Entry 4N64 (X-ray diffraction, 2.70 A resolution); this record covers chains A and B.

# Chain A
Protein: Hemagglutinin HA1
Organism: Influenza A virus
UniProt: R4NN21 (R4NN21_9INFA); the construct lacks a stretch of the UniProt sequence and is renumbered around it, so the offset changes along the chain: 11-141 = UniProt 19-149; 143-158 = UniProt 150-165; 159-263 = UniProt 168-272; 265-276 = UniProt 273-284; 1 more segments
Sequence (321 residues; row label = number of the first residue in the row; note: 2 numbers in that range are skipped by the numbering (no residue carries them; nothing is unmodelled there); a row labelled like 158A-158B holds insertion residues (158A, then the next letters in order)):
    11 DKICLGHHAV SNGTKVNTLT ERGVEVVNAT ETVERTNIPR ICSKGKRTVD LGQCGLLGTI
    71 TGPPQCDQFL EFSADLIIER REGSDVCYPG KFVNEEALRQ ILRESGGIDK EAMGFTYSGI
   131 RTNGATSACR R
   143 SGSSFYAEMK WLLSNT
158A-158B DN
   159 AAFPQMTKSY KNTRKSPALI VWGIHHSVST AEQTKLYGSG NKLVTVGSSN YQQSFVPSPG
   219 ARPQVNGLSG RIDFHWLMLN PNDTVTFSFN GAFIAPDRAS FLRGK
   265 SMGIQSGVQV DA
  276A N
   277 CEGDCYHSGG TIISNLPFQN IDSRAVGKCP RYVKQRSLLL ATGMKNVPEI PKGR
Disordered / not traced: 328-330
Cystine bridges: Cys-52/Cys-277, Cys-64/Cys-76, Cys-97/Cys-139, Cys-281/Cys-305
Covalently attached groups: N-acetylglucosamine (NAG) linked to Asn-38, Asn-240
What the authors report for this chain:
  - mutagenesis - L226I, L226Q: increased binding to alpha2-3 SLNLN
  - mutagenesis - L226I, L226Q: abolished binding to alpha2-6 SLNLN

# Chain B
Protein: Hemagglutinin HA2
Organism: Influenza A virus
UniProt: R4NN21 (R4NN21_9INFA); residues 1-176 here correspond to UniProt positions 340-515 (UniProt number = residue number + 339)
Sequence (183 residues; row label = number of the first residue in the row):
     1 GLFGAIAGFI ENGWEGLIDG WYGFRHQNAQ GEGTAADYKS TQSAIDQITG KLNRLIEKTN
    61 QQFELIDNEF NEVEKQIGNV INWTRDSITE VWSYNAELLV AMENQHTIDL ADSEMDKLYE
   121 RVKRQLRENA EEDGTGCFEI FHKCDDDCMA SIRNNTYDHS KYREEAMQNR IQIDPVSGRL
   181 VPR
Disordered / not traced: 1-3, 173-183
Cystine bridges: Cys-144/Cys-148
Covalently attached groups: N-acetylglucosamine (NAG) linked to Asn-82
Sequence notes: expression tag (177-183)

# Interface between chain A and chain B
Contacting residue pairs (138):
  Asp-11(A) with Gln-27(B); Asn-28(B); Glu-139(B); Ile-140(B), hydrogen bond (backbone-backbone); His-142(B); Lys-143(B); Cys-144(B), hydrogen bond (side chain-backbone)
  Lys-12(A) with Ile-6(B); His-26(B); Gln-27(B), hydrogen bond (backbone-backbone); Asp-133(B), salt bridge; Cys-137(B); Phe-138(B); Met-149(B)
  Ile-13(A) with Phe-24(B), hydrophobic; Arg-25(B); Cys-137(B); Phe-138(B), hydrogen bond (backbone-backbone); Ile-140(B), hydrophobic
  Cys-14(A) with Ile-6(B), hydrophobic; Gly-8(B); Trp-14(B); Gly-23(B); Phe-24(B); Arg-25(B), hydrogen bond (backbone-backbone); Gly-136(B); Cys-137(B), disulfide
  Leu-15(A) with Gly-8(B); Phe-9(B), hydrogen bond (backbone-backbone); Trp-14(B); Gly-23(B); Phe-24(B), hydrophobic; Leu-118(B), hydrophobic; Val-122(B), hydrophobic; Gly-136(B), hydrogen bond (backbone-backbone); Phe-138(B), hydrophobic
  Gly-16(A) with Trp-14(B); Tyr-22(B); Gly-23(B), hydrogen bond (backbone-backbone); Met-115(B)
  His-17(A) with Phe-9(B); Asn-12(B); Gly-13(B); Trp-14(B), hydrogen bond (backbone-backbone); Leu-17(B); Trp-21(B); Tyr-22(B); Met-115(B)
  His-18(A) with Trp-14(B); Leu-17(B); Gly-20(B), hydrogen bond (side chain-backbone); Trp-21(B), hydrogen bond (backbone-backbone)
  Ala-19(A) with Trp-14(B), hydrogen bond (backbone-backbone); Glu-15(B)
  Val-26(A) with Asn-104(B)
  Asn-27(A) with Ala-101(B); Asn-104(B), hydrogen bond (backbone-side chain)
  Thr-28(A) with Ala-101(B); Gln-105(B), hydrogen bond
  Leu-29(A) with Ala-101(B); Met-102(B), hydrophobic; Gln-105(B), hydrogen bond (backbone-side chain)
  Thr-30(A) with Gln-105(B)
  Thr-42(A) with Val-100(B)
  Glu-89(A) with Phe-70(B)
  Arg-90(A) with Phe-70(B)
  Arg-91(A) with Phe-70(B)
  Glu-106(A) with Asp-67(B); Asn-68(B), hydrogen bond; Val-73(B)
  Gln-110(A) with Ile-66(B)
  Arg-113(A) with Asn-68(B)
  Lys-263(A) with Gln-62(B), hydrogen bond
  Met-266(A) with Gln-62(B); Phe-63(B); Glu-64(B)
  Gln-269(A) with Leu-65(B); Asn-68(B), hydrogen bond; Glu-69(B), hydrogen bond (side chain-backbone); Phe-70(B)
  Ser-284(A) with Glu-69(B), hydrogen bond
  Ser-290(A) with Lys-58(B), hydrogen bond (backbone-side chain)
  Asn-291(A) with Leu-55(B); Ile-56(B); Lys-58(B), hydrogen bond
  Pro-293(A) with Leu-55(B)
  Phe-294(A) with Ala-96(B), hydrophobic
  Ser-299(A) with Arg-85(B)
  Arg-300(A) with Leu-65(B); Asp-67(B), salt bridge; Glu-69(B), salt bridge; Arg-85(B)
  Val-302(A) with Phe-63(B); Glu-64(B); Leu-65(B), hydrophobic
  Gly-303(A) with Gln-61(B); Gln-62(B); Phe-63(B), hydrogen bond (backbone-backbone)
  Lys-304(A) with Asn-60(B)
  Cys-305(A) with Thr-59(B)
  Arg-307(A) with Trp-92(B)
  Tyr-308(A) with Thr-89(B); Trp-92(B)
  Val-309(A) with Trp-92(B); Ser-93(B); Ala-96(B), hydrophobic
  Lys-310(A) with Glu-90(B), salt bridge; Ser-93(B), hydrogen bond (backbone-side chain)
  Gln-311(A) with Ser-93(B), hydrogen bond (side chain-backbone); Glu-97(B), hydrogen bond
  Leu-314(A) with Ala-96(B), hydrophobic; Glu-97(B); Val-100(B), hydrophobic
  Leu-315(A) with Val-100(B); Asn-104(B), hydrogen bond (backbone-side chain)
  Leu-316(A) with Leu-52(B), hydrophobic; Leu-55(B), hydrophobic; Glu-103(B); Asn-104(B)
  Ala-317(A) with Asn-104(B), hydrogen bond (backbone-side chain); Thr-107(B)
  Thr-318(A) with Trp-21(B); Ile-48(B)
  Gly-319(A) with Thr-107(B)
  Met-320(A) with Trp-21(B); Tyr-22(B), hydrophobic; Ala-111(B), hydrophobic
  Val-323(A) with Asn-12(B); Gly-13(B), hydrogen bond (backbone-backbone)
  Pro-324(A) with Asn-12(B); Gly-13(B)
  Glu-325(A) with Asn-12(B); Gly-13(B); Trp-14(B); Glu-15(B), hydrogen bond (side chain-backbone); Arg-25(B), salt bridge
  Ile-326(A) with Glu-11(B); Asn-12(B)
Also at the interface, not in a pair above, chain A (60 interface residues in all): Val-20, Ser-21, Arg-32, Val-34, Val-36, Arg-109, Gly-267, Ser-270, Lys-321
Also at the interface, not in a pair above, chain B (74 interface residues in all): Ala-7, Gly-16, Ala-29, Asn-71, Leu-98, Leu-99, Ile-108, Tyr-119, Leu-126, Ile-152
Inter-chain disulfides: Cys-14(A)/Cys-137(B)

# In short
60 residues of chain A face 74 of chain B across their interface; the contacts include 1 disulfide bond, 30
hydrogen bonds and 5 salt bridges. Polar contacts include Lys-12(A)/Asp-133(B), Arg-300(A)/Asp-67(B) and
Arg-300(A)/Glu-69(B). The paper reports that L226I and L226Q of chain A increase binding to alpha2-3 SLNLN;
L226I and L226Q of chain A abolish binding to alpha2-6 SLNLN.
Chain A is Hemagglutinin HA1 and chain B is Hemagglutinin HA2, both from Influenza A virus; the structure,
Crystal structure of hemagglutinin from an H7N9 influenza virus in complex with a biantennary glycan receptor,
was determined by X-ray diffraction (same publication as 4N5J, 4N5K, 4N60, 4N61, 4N62 and 4N63).
